5Y94 - chain A; structure by X-ray diffraction, 2.00 A resolution.

# Chain A
Protein: Bromodomain-containing protein 4
From: Homo sapiens
UniProtKB: O60885 (BRD4_HUMAN); numbering as in UniProt (aligned over 44-168)
Amino-acid sequence (141 residues; each row starts with the number of its first residue):
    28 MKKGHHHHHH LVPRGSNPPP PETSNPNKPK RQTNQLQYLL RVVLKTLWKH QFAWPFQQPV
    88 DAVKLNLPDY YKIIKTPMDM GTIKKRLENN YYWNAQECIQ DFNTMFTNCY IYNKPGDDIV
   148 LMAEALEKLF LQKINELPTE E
Disordered / not traced: 28-41, 168
Sequence notes: expression tag (28-43)
Bound ions: Na+: Tyr137, Ile138, Asn140
Small-molecule neighbours: 8QC (5-bromanyl-2-methoxy-N-[3-methyl-6-(methylamino)-1,2-benzoxazol-5-yl]benzenesulfonamide): Trp81, Pro82, Phe83, Val87, Leu92, Leu94, Tyr97, Cys136, Tyr139, Asn140, Asp145, Ile146, Met149
UniProt features mapped onto this chain:
  - site: Asn140 (Acetylated histone binding)
  - cross-link: Lys99 (Glycyl lysine isopeptide (Lys-Gly) (interchain with G-Cter in SUMO2))
  - natural variant: Asp145 (D145G: Found in a patient with a neurodevelopmental syndrome; uncertain significance)
  - mutagenesis: Asn140 (N140A: Abolishes binding to acetylated histones)

# Overview
Chain A binds compound 8QC. The Na+ site is built by Tyr137, Ile138 and Asn140. Curated annotation (UniProt)
lists one mutagenesis site.
Chain A is Bromodomain-containing protein 4 (Homo sapiens); the structure, Crystal Structure Analysis of the
BRD4, was determined by X-ray diffraction (same publication as 5Y8C, 5Y8W, 5Y8Y, 5Y8Z and 5Y93).
